PDB entry 8X9U | electron microscopy, 2.88 A resolution | chains B and A of the 5 polymer chains in the assembly

== Chain B ==
Name: Guanine nucleotide-binding protein G(I)/G(S)/G(T) subunit beta-1
Source organism: Rattus norvegicus
UniProtKB: P54311 (GBB1_RAT); residues 2-340 here = UniProt positions 2-340
Chain sequence (344 residues; numbered -3 to 340; the number before each row is that of its first residue; numbers below 1 keep their minus sign (Gly-3 is residue -3)):
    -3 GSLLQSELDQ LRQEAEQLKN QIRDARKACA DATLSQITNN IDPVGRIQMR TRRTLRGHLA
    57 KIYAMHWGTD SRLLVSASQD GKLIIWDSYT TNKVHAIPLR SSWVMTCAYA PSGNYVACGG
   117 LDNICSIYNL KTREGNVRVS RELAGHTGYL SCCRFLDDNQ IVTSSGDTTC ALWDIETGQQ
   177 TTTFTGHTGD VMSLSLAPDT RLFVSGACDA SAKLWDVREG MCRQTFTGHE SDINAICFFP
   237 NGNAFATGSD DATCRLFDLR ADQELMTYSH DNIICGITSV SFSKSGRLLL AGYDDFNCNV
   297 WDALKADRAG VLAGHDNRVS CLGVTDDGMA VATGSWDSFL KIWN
Not modelled in the structure: -3 to 2
Differences from the reference sequence: expression tag (-3 to 1)

== Chain A ==
Name: Gs protein alpha subunit
Source organism: Bos taurus
Chain sequence (361 residues; each row starts with the number of its first residue; note: 26 numbers in that range are skipped by the numbering (no residue carries them; nothing is unmodelled there)):
     8 MGCTLSAEDK AAVERSKMIE KQLQKDKQVY RATHRLLLLG ADNSGKSTIV KQMR
    78 IYHVNGYSEE ECKQYKAVVY SNTIQSIIAI IRAMGRLKID FGDSARADDA RQLFVLAGAA
   138 EEGFMTAELA GVIKRLWKDS GVQACFNRSR EYQLNDSAAY YLNDLDRIAQ PNYIPTQQDV
   198 LRTRVKTSGI FETKFQVDKV NFHMFDVGAQ RDERRKWIQC FNDVTAIIFV VDSSDYN
   265 RLQEALNDFK SIWNNRWLRT ISVILFLNKQ DLLAEKVLAG KSKIEDYFPE FARYTTPEDA
   325 TPEPGEDPRV TRAKYFIRDE FLRISTASGD GRHYCYPHFT CSVDTENARR IFNDCRDIIQ
   385 RMHLRQYELL
Not modelled in the structure: 8-11, 78-204

== Interface between chain B and chain A ==
Contacting residue pairs (59; chain B residue first):
  Gly53(B) with Leu30(A)
  Leu55(B) with Leu30(A); Asp33(A); Lys34(A); Tyr37(A), hydrophobic
  Ala56(B) with Tyr37(A)
  Lys57(B) with Gln236(A), hydrogen bond (side chain-backbone); Cys237(A); Asn239(A)
  Tyr59(B) with Gln236(A), hydrogen bond (side chain-backbone); Cys237(A), hydrogen bond (side chain-backbone)
  Gln75(B) with Tyr37(A); Cys237(A)
  Lys78(B) with Leu30(A); Asp33(A), salt bridge
  Ile80(B) with Leu30(A), hydrophobic
  Asn88(B) with Ala19(A); Val20(A); Ser23(A)
  Lys89(B) with Ser23(A), hydrogen bond (backbone-side chain); Ile26(A)
  Val90(B) with Arg22(A), hydrogen bond (backbone-side chain); Ile26(A)
  His91(B) with Arg22(A), hydrogen bond; Ile26(A)
  Ala92(B) with Ile26(A), hydrophobic
  Trp99(B) with Ile207(A); Phe222(A), hydrophobic; Cys237(A); Phe238(A), hydrophobic
  Leu117(B) with Gly206(A); Ile207(A); Gln227(A), hydrogen bond (backbone-side chain); Trp234(A), hydrophobic; Phe238(A), hydrophobic
  Asp118(B) with Ser205(A); Gly206(A)
  Asn119(B) with Ser205(A); Gly206(A); Ala226(A), hydrogen bond (side chain-backbone); Gln227(A), hydrogen bond
  Thr143(B) with Ala226(A)
  Gly144(B) with Ala226(A); Gln227(A)
  Tyr145(B) with Gln227(A), hydrogen bond (backbone-side chain); Lys233(A); Trp234(A)
  Gly162(B) with Arg228(A)
  Thr164(B) with Arg228(A)
  Asp186(B) with Arg228(A), salt bridge
  Met188(B) with Lys233(A)
  Cys204(B) with Lys233(A)
  Asp228(B) with Lys233(A), salt bridge
  Asp246(B) with Lys233(A), salt bridge
  Asp290(B) with Trp281(A)
  Arg314(B) with Gln236(A), hydrogen bond; Trp281(A)
  Trp332(B) with Asn239(A); Trp281(A), hydrophobic
Interface residues without a listed pair, chain B (34 interface residues in all): Asp76, Met101, Asp163, Gly185
Interface residues without a listed pair, chain A (26 interface residues in all): Glu27, Arg42, Val241

== In short ==
The interface between chain B and chain A involves 34 residues on one side and 26 on the other, with 11
hydrogen bonds and 4 salt bridges. Among the polar pairs are Lys78(B)-Asp33(A), Asp186(B)-Arg228(A) and
Asp228(B)-Lys233(A).
Chain B is Guanine nucleotide-binding protein G(I)/G(S)/G(T) subunit beta-1 (Rattus norvegicus) and chain A is
Gs protein alpha subunit (Bos taurus); the structure, Identification, structure and agonist design of an
androgen membrane receptor, was determined by electron microscopy, deposited together with 8X9S, 8X9T, 9IV1
and 9IV2.
